PDB entry 8QFN | X-ray diffraction, 1.75 A resolution | chains A and B

# Chain A (and B)
Molecule: Cysteine dioxygenase
Organism: Thermocatellispora tengchongensis
Notes: chain B of this document is another copy of the same molecule, construct and numbering; everything in this record applies to it too
Reference sequence: A0A840P3H4 (A0A840P3H4_9ACTN); numbering as in UniProt (aligned over 1-184)
Chain sequence (184 residues; numbered 1 to 184; the number before each row is that of its first residue):
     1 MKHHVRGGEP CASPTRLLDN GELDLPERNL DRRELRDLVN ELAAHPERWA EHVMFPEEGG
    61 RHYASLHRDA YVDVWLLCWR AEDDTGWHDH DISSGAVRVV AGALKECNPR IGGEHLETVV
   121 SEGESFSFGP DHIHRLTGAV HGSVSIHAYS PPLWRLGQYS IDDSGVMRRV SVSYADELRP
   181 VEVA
Not modelled in the structure: 1-20, 176-184 (chain B: 1-20, 56-60, 175-184)
Bound ions: Mg2+: E41 (shared with E22(B), D69(B) of chain B); Mn2+: H88, H90, H134 (together with acetate ion)

# Interface between chain A and chain B
Residue-residue contacts - 50 pairs, chain A then chain B:
  D89(A) - R169(B)
  D91(A) - R169(B)  salt bridge
  D91(A) - S171(B)  hydrogen bond
  I92(A) - R155(B)
  I92(A) - S171(B)
  P109(A) - G165(B)
  P109(A) - V166(B)
  P109(A) - M167(B)  hydrogen bond (backbone-backbone)
  R110(A) - I111(B)
  R110(A) - S164(B)  hydrogen bond (side chain-backbone)
  R110(A) - G165(B)
  R110(A) - V166(B)
  R110(A) - M167(B)
  I111(A) - R110(B)
  I111(A) - I111(B)
  I111(A) - G112(B)  hydrogen bond (backbone-backbone)
  I111(A) - G165(B)  hydrogen bond (backbone-backbone)
  I111(A) - M167(B)
  P130(A) - R169(B)
  D131(A) - R168(B)
  D131(A) - R169(B)  hydrogen bond (backbone-backbone)
  D131(A) - V170(B)
  I133(A) - M167(B)
  I133(A) - R168(B)
  I133(A) - R169(B)
  R155(A) - I92(B)
  Y159(A) - Y159(B)  hydrogen bond
  Y159(A) - R169(B)
  S164(A) - R110(B)  hydrogen bond
  G165(A) - P109(B)
  G165(A) - R110(B)
  G165(A) - I111(B)  hydrogen bond (backbone-backbone)
  V166(A) - P109(B)
  V166(A) - R110(B)
  M167(A) - P109(B)  hydrogen bond (backbone-backbone)
  M167(A) - R110(B)
  M167(A) - I111(B)  hydrophobic
  M167(A) - I133(B)
  R168(A) - D131(B)
  R168(A) - I133(B)
  R169(A) - D89(B)
  R169(A) - D91(B)  salt bridge
  R169(A) - P130(B)
  R169(A) - D131(B)  hydrogen bond (backbone-backbone)
  R169(A) - I133(B)
  R169(A) - Y159(B)
  R169(A) - R169(B)
  V170(A) - D131(B)
  S171(A) - D91(B)  hydrogen bond
  S171(A) - I92(B)
Also at the interface, not in a pair above, chain A (24 interface residues in all): N108, G112, G113, H115, L116
Also at the interface, not in a pair above, chain B (23 interface residues in all): N108, G113, H115

# Overview
Chain A and chain B form an interface of 24 and 23 residues respectively, with 12 hydrogen bonds and 2 salt
bridges. Polar pairs include D91(A)-R169(B), D91(A)-S171(B) and R110(A)-S164(B). H88(A), H90(A) and H134(A)
form the Mn2+ site.
Chain A and chain B are both Cysteine dioxygenase (Thermocatellispora tengchongensis); the structure,
Ergothioneine dioxygenase from Thermocatellispora tengchongensis in complex with manganese and in presence of
catalase aerobic, was determined by X-ray diffraction together with 8QFL, 8QFM, 8QFP and 8QFQ from the same
study.
